8UB7 - chains A and B of the 9 polymer chains in the assembly; structure by electron microscopy, 3.20 A resolution.

== Chain A ==
Molecule: Reverse transcriptase
Organism: Bordetella phage BPP-1
UniProtKB: Q775D8 (Q775D8_BPBPP); residues 1-328 here = UniProt positions 1-328
Sequence (328 residues; each row starts with the number of its first residue):
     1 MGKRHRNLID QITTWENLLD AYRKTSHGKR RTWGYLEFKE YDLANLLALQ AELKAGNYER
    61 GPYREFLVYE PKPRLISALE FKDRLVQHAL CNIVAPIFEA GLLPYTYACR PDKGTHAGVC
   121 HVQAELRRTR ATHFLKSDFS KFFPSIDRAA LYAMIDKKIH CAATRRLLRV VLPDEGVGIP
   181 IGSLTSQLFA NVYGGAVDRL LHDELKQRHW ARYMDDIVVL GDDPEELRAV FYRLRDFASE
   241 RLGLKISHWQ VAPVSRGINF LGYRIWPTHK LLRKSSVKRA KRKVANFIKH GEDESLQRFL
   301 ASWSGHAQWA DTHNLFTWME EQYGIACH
Bound ions: Mg2+: Asp138, Phe139, Asp215 (together with 2'-deoxycytidine-5'-triphosphate)
Ligand contacts: 2'-deoxycytidine-5'-triphosphate (DCP): Pro71, Lys72, Arg74, Asp138, Phe139, Ser140, Lys141, Phe142, Phe143, Ile181, Gln187, Met214, Asp215, Asp216, Ser247

== Chain B ==
Molecule: Avd
Organism: Bordetella phage BPP-1
UniProtKB: chimeric construct of Q775D7, Q9FA38: residues 1-124 from Q775D7 (Q775D7_BPBPP) positions 1-124 (same numbers); residues 125-290 from Q9FA38 positions 5-170 (UniProt number = residue number - 120)
Sequence (290 residues; each row starts with the number of its first residue):
     1 MEPIEEATKC YDQMLIVERY ERVISYLYPI AQSIPRKHGV AREMFLKCLL GQVELFIVAG
    61 KSNQVSKLYA ADAGLAMLRF WLRFLAGIQK PHAMTPHQVE TAQVLIAEVG RILGSWIARV
   121 NRKGTKVQVG EALVGDGNEV AHIDLIIGPR GSPAETAFCN GLVNNKHGFT SLLAVIAPNL
   181 PCKPNTLMFN KVTINDARQA VQMFGPAQHG VAMAVQDAVA EGIIPADEAD DLYVLVGVFI
   241 HWEAADDAKI QKYNYEATKL SIQRAVNGEP KASVVTEQRK SATHPFAANA
Not modelled in the structure: 123-290

== Chain A / chain B interface ==
Contacting residue pairs (33):
  Arg30(A) - Glu18(B)  salt bridge
  Arg31(A) - Tyr11(B)  hydrogen bond (backbone-side chain)
  Arg31(A) - Leu15(B)
  Arg31(A) - Arg19(B)
  Arg31(A) - Glu108(B)  salt bridge
  Thr32(A) - Tyr11(B)
  Trp33(A) - Lys9(B)
  Trp33(A) - Tyr11(B)
  Trp33(A) - Met14(B)  hydrophobic
  Tyr35(A) - Glu18(B)
  Leu36(A) - Tyr11(B)  hydrophobic
  Leu36(A) - Met14(B)
  Leu36(A) - Leu15(B)
  Leu36(A) - Glu18(B)
  Glu37(A) - Glu2(B)
  Glu37(A) - Glu5(B)
  Glu37(A) - Lys9(B)
  Phe38(A) - Met1(B)  hydrophobic
  Phe38(A) - Pro3(B)  hydrophobic
  Lys39(A) - Met14(B)
  Lys39(A) - Glu18(B)
  Lys39(A) - Glu21(B)  salt bridge
  Glu40(A) - Glu6(B)
  Glu40(A) - Met14(B)
  Tyr41(A) - Ile4(B)  hydrophobic
  Ala44(A) - Ile4(B)  hydrophobic
  Asn45(A) - Met1(B)
  Asn45(A) - Pro3(B)
  Asn45(A) - Ile4(B)  hydrogen bond (side chain-backbone)
  Leu49(A) - Met1(B)  hydrophobic
  Glu52(A) - Met1(B)  hydrogen bond (side chain-backbone)
  Lys82(A) - Met1(B)
  Lys82(A) - Glu2(B)
Other interface residues (no listed pair), chain A (18 interface residues in all): Ala48, Glu80
Other interface residues (no listed pair), chain B (16 interface residues in all): Cys10, Val17

== Overview ==
18 residues of chain A and 16 residues of chain B are in contact; the contacts include 3 hydrogen bonds and 3
salt bridges. Polar contacts include Arg30(A)-Glu18(B), Arg31(A)-Glu108(B) and Lys39(A)-Glu21(B). Chain A
binds 2'-deoxycytidine-5'-triphosphate. The Mg2+ site is built by Asp138(A), Phe139(A) and Asp215(A).
Here chain A is Reverse transcriptase and chain B is Avd, both from Bordetella phage BPP-1. Entry 8UB7
(Diversity-generating retroelement (DGR) ribonucleoprotein reverse transcriptase - Active state (N-occupied))
was determined by electron microscopy together with 8UB8, 8UB9, 8UBA, 8UBB, 8UBC, 8UBD, 8UBE and 8UBF from the
same study.
